Entry 2KWK (solution NMR); this record covers chains B and A.

== Chain B ==
Name: Histone peptide
Chain sequence (20 residues; each row starts with the number of its first residue):
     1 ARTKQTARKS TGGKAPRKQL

== Chain A ==
Name: Zinc finger protein DPF3
Source organism: Homo sapiens
Notes: fragment: PHD-types 1 and 2 residues 261-372
Reference sequence: Q92784 (DPF3_HUMAN); residues 261-372 here = UniProt positions 261-372
Chain sequence (114 residues; numbered 259 to 372; the number before each row is that of its first residue):
   259 GSYCDFCLGG SNMNKKSGRP EELVSCADCG RSGHPTCLQF TLNMTEAVKT YKWQCIECKS
   319 CILCGTSEND DQLLFCDDCD RGYHMYCLNP PVAEPPEGSW SCHLCWELLK EKAS
Construct notes: expression tag (259-260)
Swiss-Prot annotation at these positions:
  - zinc finger: Cys-316 to Leu-366 (PHD-type 2)
  - mutagenesis: Trp-358 (W358E: Abolishes binding to acetylated histones H3 and H4), Cys-360 (C360R: Abolishes binding to acetylated histones H3 and H4; when associated with R-363), Cys-363 (C363R: Abolishes binding to acetylated histones H3 and H4; when associated with R-360)
Bound ions: Zn2+ site 1: Cys-262, Cys-265, His-292, Cys-295; Zn2+ site 2: Cys-284, Cys-287, Cys-313, Cys-316; Zn2+ site 3: Cys-319, Cys-322, His-342, Cys-345; Zn2+ site 4: Cys-334, Cys-337, Cys-360, Cys-363
What the authors report for this chain:
  - mutagenesis - D263A, F264A: unchanged binding to unmodified H3
  - mutagenesis - D263A, F264A: decreased localization
  - mutagenesis - D263A (2-3-fold), F264A (2-3-fold): decreased binding to H3K14ac
  - mutagenesis - F264A: abolished binding to acetylated-K14 of H3
  - mutagenesis - D263A, F264A: abolished binding to acetyl-lysine recognition
  - mutagenesis - D263A, F264A: unchanged stability
  - mutagenesis - D263A, F264A: decreased signaling in response to Pitx2

== How chain B and chain A interact ==
Residue-residue contacts (27; chain B residue first):
  Ala-1(B) with Leu-332(A); Pro-353(A); Pro-354(A); Gly-356(A); Trp-358(A)
  Arg-2(B) with Leu-332(A); Phe-333(A); Asp-335(A)
  Thr-3(B) with Asp-329(A); Gln-330(A); Leu-331(A); Leu-332(A); Phe-333(A); Met-343(A); Pro-353(A)
  Lys-4(B) with Ile-314(A); Glu-315(A); Asp-328(A); Asp-329(A); Leu-331(A); Phe-333(A)
  Gln-5(B) with Asp-329(A)
  Lys-9(B) with Ile-314(A); Glu-315(A); Phe-333(A)
  Thr-11(B) with Gln-297(A)
  Gln-19(B) with Glu-355(A)
Also at the interface, not in a pair above, chain B (9 interface residues in all): Ser-10
Also at the interface, not in a pair above, chain A (18 interface residues in all): Cys-316, Lys-317
Interface features reported in the paper:
  - residue pairs: Asp-335(A)/Arg-2(B), Trp-358(A)/Ala-1(B)

== Overview ==
The interface between chain B and chain A involves 9 residues on one side and 18 on the other. The paper
describes contacts between Asp-335(A) and Arg-2(B) and Trp-358(A) and Ala-1(B). The paper reports that D263A
and F264A of chain A reduce localization; D263A and F264A of chain A reduce binding to H3K14ac.
Here chain B is Histone peptide and chain A is Zinc finger protein DPF3 (Homo sapiens). Entry 2KWK (Solution
structures of the double PHD fingers of human transcriptional protein DPF3b bound to a H3 ...) was determined
by solution NMR, deposited together with 2KWJ, 2KWN and 2KWO.
